PDB entry 9MU5 | electron microscopy, 6.30 A resolution (low resolution: residue-level contacts below are approximate; hydrogen-bond / salt-bridge calls are withheld) | chains h and T of the 8 polymer chains in the assembly

[Chain h]
Name: Histone H2B
From: Drosophila melanogaster
UniProtKB: P02283 (H2B_DROME); numbering as in UniProt (aligned over 27-123)
Amino-acid sequence (97 residues; numbered 27 to 123; the number before each row is that of its first residue):
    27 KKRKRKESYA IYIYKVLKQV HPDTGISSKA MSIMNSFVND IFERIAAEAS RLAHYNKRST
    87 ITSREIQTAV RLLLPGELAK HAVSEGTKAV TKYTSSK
Swiss-Prot annotation at these positions:
  - modified residue (N6-succinyllysine): Lys44, Lys114, Lys118
  - glycosylation: Ser110 (O-linked (GlcNAc) serine)
  - cross-link: Lys118 (Glycyl lysine isopeptide (Lys-Gly) (interchain with G-Cter in ubiquitin))

[Chain T]
Molecule: 133-nt DNA strand
From: Drosophila melanogaster
Sequence (133 nucleotides; numbered -84 to 48; the number before each row is that of its first residue; numbers below 1 keep their minus sign (DA-84 is residue -84)):
   -84 ATATATATAT ATATAAGAAT CCCGGTGCCG AGGCCGCTCA ATTGGTCGTA GACAGCTCTA
   -24 GCACCGCTTA AACGCACGTA CGCGCTGTCC CCCGCGTTTT AACCGCCAAG GGGATTACTC
    36 CCTAGTCTCC AGG

[Chain h / chain T interface]
Contacting residue pairs (16):
  Arg31(h) - DC-48(T)
  Arg31(h) - DT-47(T)
  Arg31(h) - DC-46(T)
  Glu33(h) - DA-45(T)
  Tyr40(h) - DG-53(T)
  Gly51(h) - DG-53(T)
  Ile52(h) - DA-54(T)
  Ile52(h) - DG-53(T)
  Ser53(h) - DA-54(T)
  Ser54(h) - DA-54(T)
  Arg84(h) - DG-34(T)
  Arg84(h) - DA-33(T)
  Ser85(h) - DA-35(T)
  Ser85(h) - DG-34(T)
  Thr86(h) - DA-35(T)
  Thr86(h) - DG-34(T)
Also at the interface, not in a pair above, chain h (11 interface residues in all): Lys83

[Overview]
Chain h and chain T form an interface of 11 and 9 residues respectively.
Here chain h is Histone H2B and chain T is a 133-nt DNA strand, both from Drosophila melanogaster. Entry 9MU5
(Structure of a native Drosophila melanogaster hexameric nucleosome) was determined by electron microscopy.
